PDB entry 1S40 | solution NMR | chains B and A

== Chain B ==
Molecule: 11-nt DNA strand
Sequence (11 nucleotides; numbered 1 to 11; the number before each row is that of its first residue):
     1 GTGTGGGTGT G

== Chain A ==
Protein: Cell division control protein 13
Organism: Saccharomyces cerevisiae
Notes: fragment: DNA-binding domain
UniProt: P32797 (CDC13_YEAST); residues 2-199 here correspond to UniProt positions 497-694 (UniProt number = residue number + 495)
Chain sequence (199 residues; each row starts with the number of its first residue):
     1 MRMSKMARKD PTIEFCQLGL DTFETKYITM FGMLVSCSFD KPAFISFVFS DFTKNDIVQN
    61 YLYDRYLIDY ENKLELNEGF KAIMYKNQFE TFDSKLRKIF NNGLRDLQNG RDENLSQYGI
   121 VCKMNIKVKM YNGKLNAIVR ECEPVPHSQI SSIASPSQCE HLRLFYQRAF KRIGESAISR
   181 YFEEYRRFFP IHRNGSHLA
Disordered / not traced: 1-4, 192-199
Sequence notes: cloning artifact (1)
Curated features (UniProtKB/Swiss-Prot):
  - DNA-binding region: Lys-5 to Ile-191 (OB)

== Interface between chain B and chain A ==
Contacting residue pairs (50):
  DG1(B) / Glu-24(A)  base contact
  DG1(B) / Thr-25(A)  base contact
  DG1(B) / Tyr-27(A)  sugar contact
  DG1(B) / Lys-127(A)  phosphate contact
  DT2(B) / Thr-25(A)  phosphate contact
  DT2(B) / Lys-127(A)  phosphate contact
  DT2(B) / Val-128(A)  phosphate contact
  DT2(B) / Lys-129(A)  phosphate contact
  DT2(B) / Ile-138(A)  phosphate contact
  DG3(B) / Lys-129(A)  phosphate contact
  DG3(B) / Ile-138(A)  phosphate contact
  DT4(B) / Ala-43(A)  base contact
  DT4(B) / Phe-44(A)  sugar contact
  DT4(B) / Ile-83(A)  phosphate contact
  DT4(B) / Tyr-85(A)  base contact
  DT4(B) / Ile-138(A)  phosphate contact
  DG5(B) / Phe-44(A)  phosphate contact
  DG5(B) / Asn-60(A)  base contact
  DG5(B) / Lys-81(A)  base contact
  DG5(B) / Ile-83(A)  phosphate contact
  DG5(B) / Tyr-131(A)  sugar contact
  DG5(B) / Leu-135(A)  base contact
  DG5(B) / Asn-136(A)  base contact
  DG5(B) / Ala-137(A)  base contact
  DG5(B) / Ile-138(A)  phosphate contact
  DG6(B) / Ser-38(A)  base contact
  DG6(B) / Lys-41(A)  sugar contact
  DG6(B) / Ser-46(A)  base contact
  DG6(B) / Tyr-131(A)  phosphate contact
  DG7(B) / Ser-46(A)  base contact
  DG7(B) / Asn-60(A)  base contact
  DG7(B) / Tyr-61(A)  base contact
  DG7(B) / Leu-62(A)  base contact
  DG7(B) / Tyr-63(A)  sugar contact
  DG7(B) / Lys-81(A)  base contact
  DT8(B) / Tyr-61(A)  phosphate contact
  DT8(B) / Tyr-63(A)  phosphate contact
  DG9(B) / Tyr-61(A)  phosphate contact
  DG9(B) / Asp-64(A)  phosphate contact
  DG9(B) / Lys-73(A)  sugar contact
  DT10(B) / Asp-64(A)  phosphate contact
  DT10(B) / Arg-65(A)  phosphate contact
  DT10(B) / Tyr-66(A)  phosphate contact
  DT10(B) / Tyr-70(A)  base contact
  DT10(B) / Lys-73(A)  phosphate contact
  DG11(B) / Tyr-66(A)  phosphate contact
  DG11(B) / Tyr-70(A)  base contact
  DG11(B) / Arg-111(A)  base contact
  DG11(B) / Asp-112(A)  base contact
  DG11(B) / Asn-114(A)  base contact
Also at the interface, not in a pair above, chain A (37 interface residues in all): Lys-26, Asp-40, Pro-42, Val-48, Glu-113, Arg-140

== In short ==
Chain B and chain A form an interface of 11 and 37 residues respectively. Curated annotation (UniProt) lists a
DNA-binding region on chain A.
Chain B is an 11-nt DNA strand and chain A is Cell division control protein 13 (Saccharomyces cerevisiae); the
structure, Solution structure of the CDC13 DNA-binding domain complexed with a single-stranded telomeric DNA
11-mer, was determined by solution NMR.
